8WFN - chains B and E of the 8 polymer chains in the assembly; structure by electron microscopy, 4.48 A resolution (low resolution: residue-level contacts below are approximate; hydrogen-bond / salt-bridge calls are withheld).

Chain B (and E):
Protein: SIR2-like domain-containing protein
Organism: Bacillus subtilis
Notes: chain E of this document is another copy of the same molecule, construct and numbering; everything in this record applies to it too
Chain sequence (1005 residues; row label = number of the first residue in the row):
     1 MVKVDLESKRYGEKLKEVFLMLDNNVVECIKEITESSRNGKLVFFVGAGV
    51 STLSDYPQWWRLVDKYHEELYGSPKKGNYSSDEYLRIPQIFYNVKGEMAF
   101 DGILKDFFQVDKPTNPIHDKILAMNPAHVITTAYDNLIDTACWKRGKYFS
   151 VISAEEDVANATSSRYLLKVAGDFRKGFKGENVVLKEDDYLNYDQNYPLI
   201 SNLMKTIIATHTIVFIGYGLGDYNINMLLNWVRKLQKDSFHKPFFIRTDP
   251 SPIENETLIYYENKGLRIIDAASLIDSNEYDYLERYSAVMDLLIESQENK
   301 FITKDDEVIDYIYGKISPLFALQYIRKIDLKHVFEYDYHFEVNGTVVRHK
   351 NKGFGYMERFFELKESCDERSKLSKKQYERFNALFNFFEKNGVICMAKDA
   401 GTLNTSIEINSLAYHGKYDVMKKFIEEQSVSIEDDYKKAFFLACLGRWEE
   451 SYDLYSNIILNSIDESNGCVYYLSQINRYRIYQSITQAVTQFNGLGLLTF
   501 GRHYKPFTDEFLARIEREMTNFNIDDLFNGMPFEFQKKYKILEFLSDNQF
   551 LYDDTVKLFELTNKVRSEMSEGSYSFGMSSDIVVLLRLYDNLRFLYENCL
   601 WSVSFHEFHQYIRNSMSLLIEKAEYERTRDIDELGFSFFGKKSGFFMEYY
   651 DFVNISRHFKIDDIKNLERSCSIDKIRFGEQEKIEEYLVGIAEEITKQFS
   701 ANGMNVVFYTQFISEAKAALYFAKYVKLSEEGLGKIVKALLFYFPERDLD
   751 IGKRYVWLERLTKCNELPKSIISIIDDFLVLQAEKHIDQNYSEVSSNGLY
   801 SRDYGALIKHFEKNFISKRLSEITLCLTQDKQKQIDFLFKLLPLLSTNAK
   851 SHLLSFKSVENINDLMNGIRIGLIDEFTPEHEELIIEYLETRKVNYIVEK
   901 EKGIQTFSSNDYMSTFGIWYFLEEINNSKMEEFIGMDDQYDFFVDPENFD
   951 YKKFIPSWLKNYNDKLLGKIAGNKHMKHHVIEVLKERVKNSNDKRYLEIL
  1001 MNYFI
Disordered / not traced: 1-21, 547, 639-641, 831, 844-846 (chain E: 1-21, 72-79, 111, 126-129, 146-164, 302-303, 344-346, 354, 373-374, 397-403, 508-526, 628-645, 690, 701-705, 778-1005)

Chain B / chain E interface:
Pairs across the interface - 24 pairs, chain B then chain E:
  Leu70(B) with Glu256(E)
  Tyr71(B) with Glu254(E); Glu256(E); Thr257(E)
  Arg86(B) with Tyr260(E)
  Ile90(B) with Glu256(E)
  Asn93(B) with Tyr260(E)
  Val94(B) with Ile259(E)
  Leu191(B) with Met227(E); Asn230(E); Lys234(E)
  Tyr223(B) with Asp82(E); Arg86(E)
  Asn230(B) with Leu191(E)
  Glu254(B) with Tyr71(E)
  Glu256(B) with Leu70(E); Tyr71(E); Ile90(E)
  Thr257(B) with Ile90(E)
  Tyr260(B) with Gln89(E); Ile90(E); Glu187(E)
  Tyr261(B) with Arg86(E)
  Asn263(B) with Asn93(E)
Also at the interface, not in a pair above, chain B (17 interface residues in all): Lys95, Met227
Also at the interface, not in a pair above, chain E (18 interface residues in all): Asn263

In short:
17 residues of chain B face 18 of chain E across their interface.
Chain B and chain E are both SIR2-like domain-containing protein (Bacillus subtilis); the structure, Cryo-EM
structure of DSR2-TTP, was determined by electron microscopy.
